PDB entry 3PDI | X-ray diffraction, 2.40 A resolution | chains B and C of the 4 polymer chains in the assembly

[Chain B]
Name: Nitrogenase MoFe cofactor biosynthesis protein NifN
Organism: Azotobacter vinelandii
Reference sequence: C1DH04 (C1DH04_AZOVD); residues 1-458 here = UniProt positions 1-458
Sequence (458 residues; row label = number of the first residue in the row):
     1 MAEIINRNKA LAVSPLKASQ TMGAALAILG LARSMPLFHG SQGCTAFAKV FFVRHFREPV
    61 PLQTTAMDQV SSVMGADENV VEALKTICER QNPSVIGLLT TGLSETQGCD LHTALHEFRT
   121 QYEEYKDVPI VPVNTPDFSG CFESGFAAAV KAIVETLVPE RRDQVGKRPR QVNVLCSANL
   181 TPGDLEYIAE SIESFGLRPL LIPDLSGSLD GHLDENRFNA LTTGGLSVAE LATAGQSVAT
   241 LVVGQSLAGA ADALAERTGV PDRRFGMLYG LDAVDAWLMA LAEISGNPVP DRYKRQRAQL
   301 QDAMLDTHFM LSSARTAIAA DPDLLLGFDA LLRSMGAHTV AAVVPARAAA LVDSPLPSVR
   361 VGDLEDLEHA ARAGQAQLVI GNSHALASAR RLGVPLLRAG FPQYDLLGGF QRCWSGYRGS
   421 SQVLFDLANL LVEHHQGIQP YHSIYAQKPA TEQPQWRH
Not modelled in the structure: 1-3, 436-458
Metal / ion sites: 4Fe-4S cluster Fe: Cys44 (shared with 2 residues of chain A)
Residues lining bound ligands: 4Fe-4S cluster (SF4): Ser41, Gln42, Gly43, Cys44, Phe47

[Chain C]
Name: Nitrogenase MoFe cofactor biosynthesis protein NifE
Organism: Azotobacter vinelandii
Reference sequence: C1DH03 (C1DH03_AZOVD); numbering as in UniProt (aligned over 1-475)
Sequence (483 residues; row label = number of the first residue in the row; numbers below 1 keep their minus sign (Met-7 is residue -7)):
    -7 MHHHHHHHMK AKDIAELLDE PACSHNKKEK SGCAKPKPGA TDGGCSFDGA QIALLPVADV
    53 AHIVHGPIAC AGSSWDNRGT RSSGPDLYRI GMTTDLTEND VIMGRAEKRL FHAIRQAVES
   113 YSPPAVFVYN TCVPALIGDD VDAVCKAAAE RFGTPVIPVD SAGFYGTKNL GNRIAGEAML
   173 KYVIGTREPD PLPVGSERPG IRVHDVNLIG EYNIAGEFWH VLPLLDELGL RVLCTLAGDA
   233 RYREVQTMHR AEVNMMVCSK AMLNVARKLQ ETYGTPWFEG SFYGITDTSQ ALRDFARLLD
   293 DPDLTARTEA LIAREEAKVR AALEPWRARL EGKRVLLYTG GVKSWSVVSA LQDLGMKVVA
   353 TGTKKSTEED KARIRELMGD DVKMLDEGNA RVLLKTVDEY QADILIAGGR NMYTALKGRV
   413 PFLDINQERE FGYAGYDGML ELVRQLCITL ECPVWEAVRR PAPWDIPASQ DAAPSAPARS
   473 ANA
Not modelled in the structure: -7 to 23, 451-475
Construct notes: expression tag (-7 to 0)
Metal / ion sites: 4Fe-4S cluster Fe: Cys37, Cys124 (shared with 1 residue of chain D)
Residues lining bound ligands:
  - L-Cluster (Fe8S9) (CZL): Gly24, Cys25, Asn161, Arg165, Lys252, Ala253, Leu255, Thr359, Glu360, Glu361
  - 4Fe-4S cluster (SF4): Cys37, Phe39, Ala61, Cys62, Thr123, Cys124, Ala154, Gly155

[Interface between chain B and chain C]
Residue-residue contacts (23):
  Leu271(B) - Ala449(C)
  Gln301(B) - Ala449(C)
  Gln301(B) - Val450(C)
  Asp302(B) - Lys409(C)  salt bridge
  Met304(B) - Val446(C)  hydrophobic
  Leu305(B) - Leu408(C)
  Leu305(B) - Trp447(C)  hydrophobic
  Asp306(B) - Tyr405(C)
  Asp306(B) - Leu408(C)
  His308(B) - Ile440(C)
  His308(B) - Thr441(C)
  His308(B) - Trp447(C)
  Phe309(B) - Met404(C)  hydrophobic
  Phe309(B) - Leu408(C)  hydrophobic
  Phe309(B) - Ile440(C)
  Ser312(B) - Ile440(C)  hydrogen bond (side chain-backbone)
  Ser312(B) - Cys444(C)
  Arg333(B) - Pro445(C)
  Ser334(B) - Val446(C)
  Met335(B) - Cys444(C)  hydrogen bond (backbone-side chain)
  Met335(B) - Val446(C)  hydrophobic
  Gly336(B) - Pro445(C)
  His435(B) - Glu422(C)
Also at the interface, not in a pair above, chain B (15 interface residues in all): Ser313
Also at the interface, not in a pair above, chain C (14 interface residues in all): Phe414

[Summary]
15 residues of chain B face 14 of chain C across their interface; the contacts include 2 hydrogen bonds and 1
salt bridge. Among the polar pairs are Asp302(B)-Lys409(C), Ser312(B)-Ile440(C) and Met335(B)-Cys444(C). Bound
to chain B: 4Fe-4S cluster.
Here chain B is Nitrogenase MoFe cofactor biosynthesis protein NifN and chain C is Nitrogenase MoFe cofactor
biosynthesis protein NifE, both from Azotobacter vinelandii. Entry 3PDI (Precursor bound NifEN) was determined
by X-ray diffraction.
